PDB entry 8W9Z | electron microscopy, 3.00 A resolution | chains B and c of the 20 polymer chains in the assembly

Chain B:
Name: DNA-directed RNA polymerase subunit beta
Source organism: Nicotiana tabacum
UniProt: P06271 (RPOB_TOBAC); numbering as in UniProt (aligned over 1-1070)
Chain sequence (1070 residues; each row starts with the number of its first residue):
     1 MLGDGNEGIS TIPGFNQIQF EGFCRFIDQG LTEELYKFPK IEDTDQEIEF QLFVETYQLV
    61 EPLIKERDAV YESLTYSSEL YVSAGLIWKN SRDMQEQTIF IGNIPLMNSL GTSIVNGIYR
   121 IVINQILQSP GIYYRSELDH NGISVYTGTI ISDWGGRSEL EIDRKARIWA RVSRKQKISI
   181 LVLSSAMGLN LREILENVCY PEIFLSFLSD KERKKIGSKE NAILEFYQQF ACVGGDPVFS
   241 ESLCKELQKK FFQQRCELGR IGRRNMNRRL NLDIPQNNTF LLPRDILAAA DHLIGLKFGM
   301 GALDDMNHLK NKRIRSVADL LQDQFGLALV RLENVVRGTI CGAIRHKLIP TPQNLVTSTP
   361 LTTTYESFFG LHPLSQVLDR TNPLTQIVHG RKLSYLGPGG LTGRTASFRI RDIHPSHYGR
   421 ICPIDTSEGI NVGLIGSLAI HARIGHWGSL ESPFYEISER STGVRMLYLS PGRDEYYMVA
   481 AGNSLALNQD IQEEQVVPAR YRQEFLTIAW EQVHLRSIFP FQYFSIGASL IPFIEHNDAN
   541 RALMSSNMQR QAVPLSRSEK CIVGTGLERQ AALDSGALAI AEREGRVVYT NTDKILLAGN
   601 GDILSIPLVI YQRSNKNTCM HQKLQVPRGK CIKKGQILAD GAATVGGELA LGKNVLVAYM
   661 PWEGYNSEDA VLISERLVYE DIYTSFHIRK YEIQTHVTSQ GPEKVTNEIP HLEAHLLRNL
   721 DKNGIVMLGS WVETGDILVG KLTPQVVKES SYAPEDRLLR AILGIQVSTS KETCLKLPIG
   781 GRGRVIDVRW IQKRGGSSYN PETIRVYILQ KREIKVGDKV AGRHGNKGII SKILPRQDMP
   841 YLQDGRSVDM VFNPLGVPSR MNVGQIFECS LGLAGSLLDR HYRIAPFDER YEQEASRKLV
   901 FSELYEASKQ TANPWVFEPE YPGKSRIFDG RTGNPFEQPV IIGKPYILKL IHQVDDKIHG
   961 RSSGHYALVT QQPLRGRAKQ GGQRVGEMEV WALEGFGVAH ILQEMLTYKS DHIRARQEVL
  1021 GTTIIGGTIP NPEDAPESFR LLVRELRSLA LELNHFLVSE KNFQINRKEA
Not modelled in the structure: 1-5, 209-250, 692-717, 740-771, 954-985, 1012-1034, 1070
Ion coordination: Zn2+: Glu-535, His-536, Glu-889, Ser-896

Chain c:
Name: DNA-directed RNA polymerase subunit beta''
Source organism: Nicotiana tabacum
UniProt: P38550 (RPOC2_TOBAC); residues 1-1388 here correspond to UniProt positions 5-1392 (UniProt number = residue number + 4)
Chain sequence (1388 residues; row label = number of the first residue in the row):
     1 MAERANLVFH NKAINGTAMK RLISRLIDHF GMAYTSHILD QVKTLGFQQA TATSISLGID
    61 DLLTIPSKGW LVQDAEQQSL ILEKHHHYGN VHAVEKLRQS IEIWYATSEY LRQEMNPNFR
   121 MTDPFNPVHI MSFSGARGNA SQVHQLVGMR GLMSDPQGQM IDLPIQSNLR EGLSLTEYII
   181 SCYGARKGVV DTAVRTSDAG YLTRRLVEVV QHIVVRRTDC GTARGISVSP RNGMMPERIF
   241 IQTLIGRVLA DDIYMGPRCI ATRNQDIGIG LVNRFITFRA QPISIRTPFT CRSTSWICRL
   301 CYGRSPTHGD LVELGEAVGI IAGQSIGEPG TQLTLRTFHT GGVFTGGTAE HVRAPSNGKI
   361 KFNEDLVHPT RTRHGHPAFL CSIDLYVTIE SEDILHNVNI PPKSLLLVQN DQYVESEQVI
   421 AEIRAGISTL NFKEKVRKHI YSDSDGEMHW STDVYHAPEF TYGNVHLLPK TSHLWILLGR
   481 PCRSSLVYLS IHKDQDQMNA HFLSGKRRYT SNLSVTNDQA RQKLFSSDFS GKKEDRIPDY
   541 SDLNRIICAG QYNLVYSPIL HENSDLLSKR RRNKFIIPLH SIQELENELM PCSGISIEIP
   601 VNGIFRRNSI LAYFDDPRYR RKSSGIIKYG TVETHSVIKK EDLLEYRGVK EFRPKYQMKV
   661 DRFFFIPEEV HILPGSSSIM VRNNSIVGVD TQITLNLRSR VGGLVRVERK KKRIELKIFS
   721 GDIHFPGETD KISRHTGVLI PPGTGKRNSK ESKKVKNWIY VQRITPSKKK FFVLVRPVVT
   781 YEITDGINLA TLFPPDPLQE RDNVQLRIVN YILYGNGKPI RGISDTSIQL VRTCLVLNWN
   841 QDKKSSSCEE ARASFVEIRT NGLIRHFLRI NLVKSPISYI GKRNDPSGSG LLSDNGSDCT
   901 NINPFSSIYS YSKAKIQQSI NQPQGTIHTL LNRNKECQSL IILSAANCSR MGPFKDVKYH
   961 SVIKKSIKKD PLIPIRNSLG PLGTSLPIEN FYSSYHLITH NQILVTNYLQ LDNLKQTFQV
  1021 IKFKYYLMDE NGKIFNPDPC RNIILNPFNL NWYFLHHNYC EETSKIISLG QFICENVCIA
  1081 KNGPPLKSGQ VILVQVDSIV IRSAKPYLAT PGATVHGHYG ETLYEGDTLV TFIYEKSRSG
  1141 DITQGLPKVE QVLEVRSVDS ISMNLEKRIE GWNKCITRIL GIPWGFLIGA ELTIAQSRIS
  1201 LVNKIQQVYR SQGVQIHNRH LEIIVRQITS KVLVSEDGMS NVFSPGELIG LLRAERMGRA
  1261 LEEAICYRVV LLGITRASLN TQSFISEASF QETARVLAKA ALRGRIDWLK GLKENVVLGG
  1321 VIPVGTGFKG LVHPSKQHNN IPLETKKKNL FEGEMRDILF HHKKLFDSCL SKNFHDIPEQ
  1381 SFIGFNDS
Not modelled in the structure: 1-5, 333-348, 500-556, 581-594, 629-660, 956-977, 1136-1145, 1331-1388

Interface between chain B and chain c:
Pairs across the interface (127; chain B residue first):
  Phe-298(B) with Tyr-462(c)
  Met-300(B) with Tyr-462(c); Gly-463(c); Asn-464(c)
  Phe-408(B) with Val-194(c), hydrophobic
  Arg-411(B) with Arg-186(c), hydrogen bond (backbone-side chain); Val-190(c); Val-194(c)
  Ile-413(B) with Cys-182(c); Tyr-183(c); Arg-186(c)
  His-414(B) with Tyr-183(c)
  Pro-415(B) with Tyr-183(c)
  Tyr-418(B) with Ile-179(c), hydrophobic; Tyr-183(c), hydrogen bond
  Pro-423(B) with Cys-182(c), hydrophobic; Arg-186(c), hydrogen bond (backbone-side chain)
  Ile-424(B) with Tyr-178(c), hydrophobic
  Thr-426(B) with Arg-186(c), hydrogen bond
  Val-432(B) with Val-190(c), hydrophobic
  Pro-498(B) with Leu-163(c), hydrophobic
  Tyr-501(B) with Glu-1125(c), hydrogen bond; Gly-1126(c)
  Arg-502(B) with Tyr-441(c); Gly-1126(c), hydrogen bond (side chain-backbone)
  Phe-505(B) with Ile-161(c); Asp-162(c); Thr-176(c)
  Thr-507(B) with Glu-83(c), hydrogen bond
  Tyr-523(B) with Leu-175(c), hydrophobic
  Phe-524(B) with Tyr-178(c), hydrophobic
  Ile-534(B) with Tyr-178(c)
  Glu-535(B) with Gly-172(c); Leu-173(c), hydrogen bond (backbone-backbone)
  His-536(B) with Leu-169(c), hydrogen bond (side chain-backbone); Arg-170(c), hydrogen bond (side chain-backbone); Glu-171(c); Gly-172(c)
  Asn-537(B) with Tyr-178(c)
  Asp-538(B) with Arg-150(c), salt bridge; Leu-169(c); Tyr-178(c)
  Ala-539(B) with Tyr-178(c); Cys-182(c), hydrophobic; Ala-185(c), hydrophobic
  Asn-540(B) with Val-189(c)
  Ala-542(B) with Tyr-178(c)
  Tyr-659(B) with Ile-55(c); Ser-56(c)
  Met-660(B) with Thr-51(c); Ser-54(c); Ile-55(c)
  Pro-661(B) with Ala-50(c); Thr-51(c); Ser-54(c); Ile-55(c)
  Trp-662(B) with Thr-51(c)
  Glu-663(B) with Thr-51(c), hydrogen bond (backbone-side chain)
  Gly-664(B) with Phe-47(c)
  Ser-667(B) with Phe-47(c)
  Pro-854(B) with Ile-55(c); Met-131(c)
  Leu-855(B) with Met-131(c), hydrophobic; Ala-136(c), hydrophobic; Arg-137(c)
  Val-857(B) with Leu-57(c), hydrophobic
  Pro-858(B) with Met-131(c), hydrophobic; Gln-142(c)
  Ser-859(B) with Gln-142(c)
  Met-861(B) with Gln-142(c); Gln-145(c); Leu-146(c), hydrophobic; Leu-169(c), hydrophobic
  Val-863(B) with Leu-146(c), hydrophobic; Leu-169(c), hydrophobic
  Ile-866(B) with Ile-59(c), hydrophobic
  Phe-867(B) with Ile-59(c), hydrophobic
  Phe-887(B) with Leu-173(c); Leu-175(c), hydrophobic
  Glu-889(B) with Glu-171(c)
  Gln-893(B) with Glu-171(c)
  Glu-894(B) with Glu-171(c)
  Tyr-921(B) with Asp-60(c)
  Pro-922(B) with Asp-60(c)
  Lys-924(B) with Ser-56(c), hydrogen bond
  Phe-936(B) with Thr-51(c); Ala-52(c); Ser-54(c)
  Glu-937(B) with Ala-52(c); Thr-53(c), hydrogen bond (side chain-backbone)
  Gln-938(B) with Thr-53(c), hydrogen bond (backbone-backbone); Ser-54(c), hydrogen bond (backbone-side chain)
  Pro-939(B) with Ser-54(c); Ser-56(c), hydrogen bond (backbone-side chain)
  Val-940(B) with Ser-54(c); Ser-56(c)
  Ile-941(B) with Ser-56(c); Leu-57(c); Gly-58(c)
  Glu-987(B) with Arg-204(c), salt bridge
  Trp-991(B) with Arg-204(c); Val-207(c); Ile-320(c); Gln-324(c)
  Ala-992(B) with Gln-324(c)
  Glu-994(B) with Ala-317(c); Leu-1312(c); Val-1316(c); Val-1324(c)
  Gly-995(B) with Ile-321(c)
  Gly-997(B) with Val-1324(c); Gly-1325(c); Thr-1326(c), hydrogen bond (backbone-backbone)
  Ala-999(B) with Val-1321(c), hydrophobic; Ile-1322(c); Val-1324(c); Thr-1326(c), hydrogen bond (backbone-side chain); Gly-1327(c)
  His-1000(B) with Thr-1326(c)
  Leu-1002(B) with Ile-1322(c), hydrophobic
  Leu-1006(B) with Val-1316(c)
  Pro-1036(B) with Leu-1318(c)
  Phe-1039(B) with Leu-1318(c), hydrophobic
  Leu-1042(B) with Val-1317(c), hydrophobic
  Leu-1046(B) with Leu-1297(c), hydrophobic
  Leu-1051(B) with Ala-1301(c), hydrophobic
  His-1055(B) with Leu-1318(c)
Also at the interface, not in a pair above, chain B (86 interface residues in all): Gly-299, Asp-412, Cys-422, Asp-425, Gly-429, Gly-433, Tyr-476, Val-496, Arg-897, Glu-920, Met-988, Val-990, Gln-1003, Ser-1038
Also at the interface, not in a pair above, chain c (75 interface residues in all): Leu-62, Leu-80, Gly-138, Ser-174, Ile-180, Ala-193, Thr-203, Gln-211, Val-465, His-1116, Leu-1309, Gly-1319

Overview:
86 residues of chain B face 75 of chain c across their interface, with 18 hydrogen bonds and 2 salt bridges.
Among the polar pairs are Asp-538(B)/Arg-150(c), Glu-987(B)/Arg-204(c) and Arg-411(B)/Arg-186(c). Glu-535(B),
His-536(B), Glu-889(B) and Ser-896(B) form the Zn2+ site.
Chain B is DNA-directed RNA polymerase subunit beta and chain c is DNA-directed RNA polymerase subunit beta'',
both from Nicotiana tabacum; the structure, The cryo-EM structure of the Nicotiana tabacum PEP-PAP, was
determined by electron microscopy together with 8WA0 and 8WA1 from the same study.
